PDB entry 1F5R | X-ray diffraction, 1.65 A resolution | chains A and I

[Chain A]
Name: Trypsin II, anionic
Source organism: Rattus norvegicus
Notes: EC 3.4.21.4
Reference sequence: P00763 (TRY2_RAT); aligned to UniProt positions 15-244 over residues 7-245 (the alignment contains insertions or deletions, so no single offset holds)
Amino-acid sequence (231 residues; numbered 6 to 245 plus 3 insertion-coded residues; 12 numbers in that range are skipped by the numbering (no residue carries them; nothing is unmodelled there); the number before each row is that of its first residue):
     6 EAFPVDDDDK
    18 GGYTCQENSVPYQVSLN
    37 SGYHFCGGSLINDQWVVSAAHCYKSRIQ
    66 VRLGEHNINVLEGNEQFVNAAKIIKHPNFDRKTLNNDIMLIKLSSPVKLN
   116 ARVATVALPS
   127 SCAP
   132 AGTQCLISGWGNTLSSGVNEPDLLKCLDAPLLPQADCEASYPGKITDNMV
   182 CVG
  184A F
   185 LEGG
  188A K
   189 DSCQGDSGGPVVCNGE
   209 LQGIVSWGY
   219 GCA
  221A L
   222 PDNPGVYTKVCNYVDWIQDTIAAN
Not modelled in the structure: 6-13, 144-150
Construct notes: cloning artifact (6); engineered mutation Lys156 (Gln159 in P00763)
Cystine bridges: Cys22-Cys157, Cys42-Cys58, Cys128-Cys232, Cys136-Cys201, Cys168-Cys182, Cys191-Cys220
Ion coordination: Ca2+: Glu70, Asn72, Val75, Glu77, Glu80

[Chain I]
Name: Pancreatic trypsin inhibitor
Source organism: Bos taurus
Reference sequence: P00974 (BPT1_BOVIN); residues 1-65 here correspond to UniProt positions 36-100 (UniProt number = residue number + 35)
Amino-acid sequence (65 residues; numbered 1 to 65; the number before each row is that of its first residue):
     1 RPDFCLEPPYTGPCKARIIRYFYNAKAGLCQTFVYGGCRAKRNNFKSAED
    51 CMRTCGGAIGPWENL
Not modelled in the structure: 58-65
Swiss-Prot annotation at these positions:
  - site: Lys15, Ala16 (Reactive bond for trypsin)
Cystine bridges: Cys5-Cys55, Cys14-Cys38, Cys30-Cys51

[Interface between chain A and chain I]
Pairs across the interface (35):
  Tyr39(A) - Arg17(I)
  Tyr39(A) - Ile18(I)
  Tyr39(A) - Ile19(I)  hydrogen bond (side chain-backbone)
  His40(A) - Arg17(I)  hydrogen bond (backbone-side chain)
  Phe41(A) - Ala16(I)
  Phe41(A) - Arg17(I)  hydrogen bond (backbone-backbone)
  Cys42(A) - Ala16(I)  hydrophobic
  His57(A) - Cys14(I)
  His57(A) - Lys15(I)
  His57(A) - Ala16(I)
  His57(A) - Gly36(I)
  Lys97(A) - Arg39(I)  hydrogen bond (backbone-side chain)
  Leu99(A) - Cys14(I)  hydrophobic
  Leu99(A) - Cys38(I)  hydrophobic
  Pro152(A) - Arg17(I)
  Asp189(A) - Lys15(I)  salt bridge
  Ser190(A) - Lys15(I)  hydrogen bond
  Cys191(A) - Lys15(I)
  Gln192(A) - Thr11(I)
  Gln192(A) - Cys14(I)  hydrogen bond (side chain-backbone)
  Gln192(A) - Lys15(I)
  Gln192(A) - Ala16(I)
  Gly193(A) - Lys15(I)  hydrogen bond (backbone-backbone)
  Gly193(A) - Ala16(I)
  Gly193(A) - Arg17(I)
  Asp194(A) - Lys15(I)  hydrogen bond (backbone-backbone)
  Ser195(A) - Lys15(I)  hydrogen bond (backbone-backbone)
  Ser195(A) - Ala16(I)  hydrogen bond (side chain-backbone)
  Val213(A) - Lys15(I)
  Ser214(A) - Cys14(I)
  Ser214(A) - Lys15(I)  hydrogen bond (backbone-backbone)
  Trp215(A) - Pro13(I)
  Trp215(A) - Lys15(I)
  Gly216(A) - Pro13(I)  hydrogen bond (backbone-backbone)
  Gly226(A) - Lys15(I)
Other interface residues (no listed pair), chain A (23 interface residues in all): Arg96, Tyr217, Gly219
Other interface residues (no listed pair), chain I (14 interface residues in all): Gly12, Val34, Gly37

[Summary]
Chain A and chain I form an interface of 23 and 14 residues respectively; the contacts include 12 hydrogen
bonds and 1 salt bridge. Polar pairs include Asp189(A)-Lys15(I), Tyr39(A)-Ile19(I) and His40(A)-Arg17(I). The
Ca2+ site is built by Glu70(A), Asn72(A), Val75(A), Glu77(A) and Glu80(A).
Here chain A is Trypsin II, anionic (Rattus norvegicus) and chain I is Pancreatic trypsin inhibitor (Bos
taurus). Entry 1F5R (Rat trypsinogen mutant complexed with bovine pancreatic trypsin inhibitor) was determined
by X-ray diffraction together with 1F7Z, 3TGK and 1FY8 from the same study.
